PDB entry 8BGO | X-ray diffraction, 3.08 A resolution | chains A and C of the 6 polymer chains in the assembly

# Chain A (and C)
Name: Diacetylchitobiose deacetylase
Organism: Thermococcus chitonophagus
Notes: EC 3.5.1.136; chain C of this document is another copy of the same molecule, construct and numbering; everything in this record applies to it too
UniProtKB: A0A160VQZ8 (A0A160VQZ8_9EURY); residue numbers follow UniProt; this construct covers 1-267
Chain sequence (271 residues; numbered -3 to 267; the number before each row is that of its first residue; numbers below 1 keep their minus sign (Asp-3 is residue -3)):
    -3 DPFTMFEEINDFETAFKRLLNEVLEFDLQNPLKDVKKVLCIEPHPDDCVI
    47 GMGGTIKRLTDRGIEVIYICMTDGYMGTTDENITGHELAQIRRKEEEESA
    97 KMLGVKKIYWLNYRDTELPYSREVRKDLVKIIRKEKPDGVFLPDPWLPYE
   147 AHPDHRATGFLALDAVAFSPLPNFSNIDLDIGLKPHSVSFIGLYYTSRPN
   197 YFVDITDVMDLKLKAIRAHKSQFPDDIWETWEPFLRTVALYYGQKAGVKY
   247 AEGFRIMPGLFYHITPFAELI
Not modelled in the structure: -3 to 0 (chain C: fully traced)
Differences from the reference sequence: expression tag (-3 to 0)
Bound ions: Zn2+: His40, Asp43, His151 (together with N-acetylglucosamine)
What the authors report for this chain:
  - Zn2+ coordination: His40, Asp43, His151
  - binding site for N-acetylglucosamine: Asp42, Ile46, Trp227, Gly255, His259, Ile260
  - catalytic residues: Asp42, His259 (proposed by the authors, not directly observed)

# Interface between chain A and chain C
Residue-residue contacts (80):
  Tyr71(A) with Asn169(C)
  Met72(A) with Leu167(C); Asn169(C); Phe170(C)
  Thr74(A) with Leu167(C); Pro168(C); Asn169(C)
  Thr75(A) with Pro166(C); Pro168(C)
  Asp76(A) with Pro168(C)
  Glu77(A) with Pro168(C); Lys180(C), salt bridge; Pro181(C)
  Ile79(A) with Asn169(C), hydrogen bond (backbone-side chain)
  Thr80(A) with Asn169(C)
  Gly81(A) with Asn169(C), hydrogen bond (backbone-side chain)
  Thr112(A) with Arg121(C), hydrogen bond (backbone-side chain); Phe164(C); Phe170(C)
  Glu113(A) with Arg118(C), salt bridge
  Leu143(A) with Ile260(C), hydrophobic; Thr261(C)
  Pro144(A) with Glu265(C)
  Tyr145(A) with Trp142(C), hydrophobic; Arg194(C); Arg251(C), hydrogen bond; Met253(C), hydrophobic; Tyr258(C); Ala264(C), hydrophobic
  Glu146(A) with Trp142(C); Tyr258(C); His259(C), salt bridge; Ile260(C), hydrogen bond (side chain-backbone)
  Ala147(A) with Leu159(C), hydrophobic; Asp160(C); Tyr258(C), hydrogen bond (backbone-backbone)
  His148(A) with His259(C)
  Pro149(A) with Tyr116(C); Arg121(C); Asp160(C)
  His151(A) with His259(C), hydrogen bond; Ile260(C)
  Arg152(A) with Tyr116(C), hydrogen bond; Phe156(C)
  Tyr191(A) with Ile260(C)
  Thr192(A) with Pro262(C)
  Ser193(A) with Pro262(C); Glu265(C), hydrogen bond
  Arg194(A) with Glu265(C), salt bridge
  Asp206(A) with Glu3(C)
  Thr226(A) with Val19(C); Leu20(C)
  Trp227(A) with Leu256(C), hydrophobic; Ile260(C), hydrophobic
  Pro229(A) with Phe2(C)
  Phe230(A) with Leu15(C); Leu256(C), hydrophobic; Ile260(C); Thr261(C); Phe263(C), hydrophobic
  Arg232(A) with Phe2(C); Glu3(C), salt bridge
  Thr233(A) with Phe2(C); Phe8(C); Ala11(C); Phe12(C)
  Val234(A) with Phe263(C), hydrophobic
  Leu236(A) with Ile5(C); Asp7(C); Phe8(C); Ala11(C), hydrophobic
  Tyr237(A) with Phe8(C); Pro262(C), hydrogen bond (side chain-backbone)
  Tyr238(A) with Pro262(C)
  Gln240(A) with Phe8(C); Glu9(C)
  Lys245(A) with Glu3(C), hydrogen bond (side chain-backbone); Ile5(C); Asn6(C), hydrogen bond
  Tyr246(A) with Glu3(C), hydrogen bond (side chain-backbone)
Other interface residues (no listed pair), chain A (40 interface residues in all): Ile46, Glu225
Other interface residues (no listed pair), chain C (42 interface residues in all): Leu175, Phe257, Leu266

# Summary
The interface between chain A and chain C involves 40 residues on one side and 42 on the other, with 13
hydrogen bonds and 5 salt bridges. Polar pairs include Glu77(A)-Lys180(C), Glu113(A)-Arg118(C) and
Glu146(A)-His259(C). From the paper: catalytic residues Asp42(A) and His259(A); a binding site for
N-acetylglucosamine at Asp42(A), Ile46(A) and Trp227(A) among others.
Both chains are Diacetylchitobiose deacetylase (Thermococcus chitonophagus). Entry 8BGO
(N,N-diacetylchitobiose deacetylase from Pyrococcus chitonophagus with substrate N,N-diacetylchitobiose) was
determined by X-ray diffraction together with 8BGN and 8BGP from the same study.
